6C24 - chains L and C of the 12 polymer chains in the assembly; structure by electron microscopy, 3.50 A resolution.

== Chain L ==
Name: Polycomb protein EED
Organism: Homo sapiens
Reference sequence: O75530 (EED_HUMAN); numbering as in UniProt (aligned over 1-441)
Sequence (441 residues; numbered 1 to 441; the number before each row is that of its first residue):
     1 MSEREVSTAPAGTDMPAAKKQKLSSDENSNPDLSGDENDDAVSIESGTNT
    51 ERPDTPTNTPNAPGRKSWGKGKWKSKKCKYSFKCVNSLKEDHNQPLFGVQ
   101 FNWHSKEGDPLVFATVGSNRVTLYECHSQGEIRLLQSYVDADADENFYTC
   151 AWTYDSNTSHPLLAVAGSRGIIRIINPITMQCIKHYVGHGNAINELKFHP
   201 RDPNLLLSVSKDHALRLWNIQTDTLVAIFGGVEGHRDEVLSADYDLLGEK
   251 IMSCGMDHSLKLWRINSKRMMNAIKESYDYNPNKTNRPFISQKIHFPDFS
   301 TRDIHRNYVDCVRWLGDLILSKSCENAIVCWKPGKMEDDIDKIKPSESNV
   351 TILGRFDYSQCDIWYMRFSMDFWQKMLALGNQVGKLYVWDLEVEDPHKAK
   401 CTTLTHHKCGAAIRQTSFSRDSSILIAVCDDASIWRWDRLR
Disordered / not traced: 1-79
Cystine bridges: Cys-409/Cys-429
Curated features (UniProtKB/Swiss-Prot):
  - modified residue: Ser-2 (N-acetylserine), Ser-34 (Phosphoserine), Thr-55 (Phosphothreonine), Lys-66 (N6,N6,N6-trimethyllysine), Lys-197 (N6,N6,N6-trimethyllysine), Lys-268 (N6,N6,N6-trimethyllysine), Lys-284 (N6,N6,N6-trimethyllysine)
  - natural variant: Asn-194 (N194S: In COGIS), Arg-236 (R236G: In COGIS; R236T: In COGIS), His-258 (H258Y: In COGIS), Arg-302 (R302G: In COGIS; R302S: In COGIS)
  - mutagenesis: Phe-97 (F97A: Abolishes binding to H3K27me3), Tyr-148 (Y148A: Abolishes binding to H3K27me3), Ile-193 (I193N: Impairs interaction with EZH2), Leu-196 (L196P: Impairs interaction with EZH2), Ser-300 to Thr-301 (Impairs interaction with the matrix protein MA of HIV-1), His-305 to Tyr-308 (Impairs interaction with the matrix protein MA of HIV-1), Trp-364 (W364A: Abolishes binding to H3K27me3; W364L: Abolishes binding to H3K27me3), Tyr-365 (Y365A: Abolishes binding to H3K27me3)

== Chain C ==
Name: Histone-lysine N-methyltransferase EZH2
Organism: Homo sapiens
Notes: EC 2.1.1.43
Reference sequence: Q15910 (EZH2_HUMAN); numbering as in UniProt (aligned over 1-746)
Sequence (746 residues; each row starts with the number of its first residue):
     1 MGQTGKKSEKGPVCWRKRVKSEYMRLRQLKRFRRADEVKSMFSSNRQKIL
    51 ERTEILNQEWKQRRIQPVHILTSVSSLRGTRECSVTSDLDFPTQVIPLKT
   101 LNAVASVPIMYSWSPLQQNFMVEDETVLHNIPYMGDEVLDQDGTFIEELI
   151 KNYDGKVHGDRECGFINDEIFVELVNALGQYNDDDDDDDGDDPEEREEKQ
   201 KDLEDHRDDKESRPPRKFPSDKIFEAISSMFPDKGTAEELKEKYKELTEQ
   251 QLPGALPPECTPNIDGPNAKSVQREQSLHSFHTLFCRRCFKYDCFLHPFH
   301 ATPNTYKRKNTETALDNKPCGPQCYQHLEGAKEFAAALTAERIKTPPKRP
   351 GGRRRGRLPNNSSRPSTPTINVLESKDTDSDREAGTETGGENNDKEEEEK
   401 KDETSSSSEANSRCQTPIKMKPNIEPPENVEWSGAEASMFRVLIGTYYDN
   451 FCAIARLIGTKTCRQVYEFRVKESSIIAPAPAEDVDTPPRKKKRKHRLWA
   501 AHCRKIQLKKDGSSNHVYNYQPCDHPRQPCDSSCPCVIAQNFCEKFCQCS
   551 SECQNRFPGCRCKAQCNTKQCPCYLAVRECDPDLCLTCGAADHWDSKNVS
   601 CKNCSIQRGSKKHLLLAPSDVAGWGIFIKDPVQKNEFISEYCGEIISQDE
   651 ADRRGKVYDKYMCSFLFNLNNDFVVDATRKGNKIRFANHSVNPNCYAKVM
   701 MVNGDHRIGIFAKRAIQTGEELFFDYRYSQADALKYVGIEREMEIP
Disordered / not traced: 1-13, 85-94, 125-163, 182-218, 248-746
Curated features (UniProtKB/Swiss-Prot):
  - region: Lys-39 to Val-68 (Interaction with EED)
  - modified residue: Ser-21 (Phosphoserine), Ser-76 (Phosphoserine), Thr-339 (Phosphothreonine), Thr-345 (Phosphothreonine), Ser-363 (Phosphoserine), Ser-366 (Phosphoserine), Thr-367 (Phosphothreonine), Thr-487 (Phosphothreonine)
  - glycosylation: Ser-75 (O-linked (GlcNAc) serine)
  - cross-link: Lys-634 (Glycyl lysine isopeptide (Lys-Gly) (interchain with G-Cter in SUMO2))
  - natural variant: Pro-132 (P132S: In WVS), Tyr-133 (Y133C: In WVS), Met-134 (M134T: In WVS), Tyr-153 (deletion: In WVS), Lys-156 (K156E: In WVS), Asp-185 (D185H: Decreased histone methyltransferase activity), His-279 (H279R: In WVS), Cys-571 (C571W: Found in a patient with myelodysplastic syndrome and myelodysplastic-myeloproliferative neoplasms), Val-621 (V621M: In WVS; uncertain significance), Tyr-641 (Y641C: In a patient with diffuse large B-cell lymphoma; Y641F: Found in a patient with follicular lymphoma; Y641H: Found in patients with follicular lymphoma ...), Tyr-658 (Y658N: In WVS), Ala-677 (A677G: Found in a patient with B-cell lymphoma; A677T: In WVS), 8 further natural variant entries in UniProt
  - mutagenesis: Ser-21 (S21A: Enhances methyltransferase activity towards 'Lys-27' of histone H3 and abrogates phosphorylation by PKB/AKT1 ...), Ser-75 (S75A: Reduced protein stability), Thr-345 (T345A: Impaired CDK1- and CDK-2 mediated phosphorylation and subsequent gene silencing. Altered EZH2-mediated cell proliferation and migration), Cys-588 (C588Y: Strongly impairs methyltransferase activity towards 'Lys-27' of histone H3), Phe-667 (F667I: Strongly decreases histone methyltransferase activity), His-689 (H689A: Abrogates methyltransferase activity)

== Interface between chain L and chain C ==
Contacting residue pairs (93; chain L residue first):
  Asp-91(L) / Cys-83(C)  hydrogen bond
  Asp-91(L) / Ser-84(C)  hydrogen bond (side chain-backbone)
  Trp-103(L) / Trp-60(C)  hydrogen bond (backbone-side chain)
  His-104(L) / Ile-65(C)
  Ser-105(L) / Trp-60(C)  hydrogen bond (backbone-side chain)
  Lys-106(L) / Trp-60(C)
  Asp-109(L) / Pro-67(C)
  Arg-120(L) / Cys-83(C)
  Arg-120(L) / Leu-98(C)
  Glu-125(L) / His-69(C)
  Leu-134(L) / Cys-83(C)  hydrophobic
  Leu-134(L) / Ile-96(C)
  Leu-135(L) / Ile-70(C)  hydrophobic
  Leu-135(L) / Leu-71(C)
  Leu-135(L) / Ile-96(C)
  Gln-136(L) / Val-68(C)
  Gln-136(L) / His-69(C)  hydrogen bond (side chain-backbone)
  Ser-137(L) / Leu-98(C)
  Ser-137(L) / Lys-99(C)  hydrogen bond (backbone-backbone)
  Tyr-138(L) / Lys-99(C)
  Tyr-138(L) / Leu-101(C)  hydrophobic
  Val-139(L) / Leu-98(C)  hydrophobic
  Val-139(L) / Lys-99(C)
  Val-139(L) / Thr-100(C)  hydrogen bond (backbone-side chain)
  Val-139(L) / Leu-101(C)  hydrogen bond (backbone-backbone)
  Asp-140(L) / Leu-101(C)
  Ala-141(L) / Ala-103(C)  hydrophobic
  Tyr-154(L) / Arg-63(C)  hydrogen bond
  Tyr-154(L) / Ile-65(C)  hydrophobic
  Ser-159(L) / Arg-64(C)
  Ser-159(L) / Ile-65(C)
  Ser-159(L) / Gln-66(C)
  His-160(L) / Ile-65(C)
  His-160(L) / Gln-66(C)
  Pro-161(L) / Ile-65(C)
  Pro-161(L) / Gln-66(C)
  Arg-169(L) / Val-104(C)  hydrogen bond (side chain-backbone)
  Arg-169(L) / Ser-106(C)
  Ile-171(L) / Val-104(C)
  Arg-173(L) / Asn-102(C)  hydrogen bond (side chain-backbone)
  Arg-173(L) / Val-104(C)
  Ile-175(L) / Leu-101(C)  hydrophobic
  Met-180(L) / Leu-71(C)  hydrophobic
  Met-180(L) / Lys-99(C)  hydrogen bond (backbone-side chain)
  Gln-181(L) / Leu-101(C)
  Cys-182(L) / Leu-101(C)
  Cys-182(L) / Asn-102(C)
  His-185(L) / Val-104(C)
  Val-187(L) / Ala-105(C)
  Val-187(L) / Val-107(C)  hydrophobic
  Gly-190(L) / Ile-109(C)
  Gly-190(L) / Met-110(C)
  Asn-191(L) / Ile-109(C)
  Asn-191(L) / Met-110(C)
  Asn-191(L) / Tyr-111(C)
  Arg-201(L) / Ile-55(C)
  Arg-201(L) / Glu-59(C)  salt bridge
  Asp-212(L) / Met-110(C)
  Asp-212(L) / Ser-112(C)  hydrogen bond (backbone-side chain)
  His-213(L) / Tyr-111(C)
  His-213(L) / Ser-112(C)
  Ala-214(L) / Ser-112(C)
  Gly-231(L) / Ser-114(C)
  Val-232(L) / Ser-114(C)  hydrogen bond (backbone-side chain)
  Leu-246(L) / Arg-52(C)
  Leu-246(L) / Leu-56(C)
  Leu-247(L) / Arg-52(C)
  His-295(L) / Ser-114(C)
  Leu-315(L) / Asn-45(C)  hydrogen bond (backbone-side chain)
  Leu-315(L) / Ile-49(C)  hydrophobic
  Gly-316(L) / Asn-45(C)
  Gly-316(L) / Ile-49(C)
  Gly-316(L) / Arg-52(C)  hydrogen bond (backbone-side chain)
  Asp-317(L) / Asn-45(C)  hydrogen bond (backbone-side chain)
  Asp-317(L) / Lys-48(C)  salt bridge
  Asp-317(L) / Arg-52(C)  salt bridge
  Leu-318(L) / Asn-45(C)
  Lys-332(L) / Met-41(C)
  Met-336(L) / Arg-34(C)  hydrogen bond
  Leu-353(L) / Met-41(C)  hydrophobic
  Leu-353(L) / Phe-42(C)
  Phe-372(L) / Thr-53(C)  hydrogen bond (backbone-side chain)
  Phe-372(L) / Leu-56(C)
  Phe-372(L) / Asn-57(C)
  Trp-373(L) / Arg-46(C)  hydrogen bond (backbone-side chain)
  Trp-373(L) / Thr-53(C)
  Trp-373(L) / Asn-57(C)
  Gln-374(L) / Arg-46(C)  hydrogen bond (backbone-side chain)
  Gln-374(L) / Ile-49(C)
  Lys-375(L) / Arg-46(C)
  Glu-392(L) / Arg-46(C)  salt bridge
  Pro-396(L) / Phe-42(C)  hydrophobic
  Arg-420(L) / Trp-60(C)
Interface residues without a listed pair, chain L (64 interface residues in all): Glu-107, Pro-110, Val-112, Leu-123, Pro-177, Ile-178, Pro-200, Lys-211, Glu-337, Leu-391
Interface residues without a listed pair, chain C (47 interface residues in all): Glu-37, Val-38, Glu-54, Arg-81, Pro-97, Pro-108

== Overview ==
Chain L and chain C form an interface of 64 and 47 residues respectively; the contacts include 21 hydrogen
bonds and 4 salt bridges. Polar contacts include Arg-201(L)/Glu-59(C), Asp-317(L)/Lys-48(C) and
Asp-317(L)/Arg-52(C). From UniProt: 12 mutagenesis sites on chain L; 6 mutagenesis sites on chain C.
Chain L is Polycomb protein EED and chain C is Histone-lysine N-methyltransferase EZH2, both from Homo
sapiens; the structure, Cryo-EM structure of PRC2 bound to cofactors AEBP2 and JARID2 in the Extended Active
State, was determined by electron microscopy together with 6C23 from the same study.
